PDB entry 9JWD | X-ray diffraction, 2.22 A resolution | chain A

== Chain A ==
Protein: Ribonuclease pancreatic
Organism: Bos taurus
Notes: EC 3.1.27.5
UniProtKB: P61823 (RNAS1_BOVIN); residues 1-124 here correspond to UniProt positions 27-150 (UniProt number = residue number + 26)
Sequence (124 residues; each row starts with the number of its first residue):
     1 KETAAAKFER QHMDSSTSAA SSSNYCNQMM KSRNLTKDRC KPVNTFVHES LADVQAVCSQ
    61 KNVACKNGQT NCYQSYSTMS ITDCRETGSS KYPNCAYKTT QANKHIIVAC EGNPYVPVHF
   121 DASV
Curated features (UniProtKB/Swiss-Prot):
  - active site: His-12 (Proton acceptor), His-119 (Proton donor)
  - binding site (substrate): Lys-7, Arg-10, Lys-41 to Thr-45, Lys-66, Arg-85
  - glycosylation: Lys-1 (N-linked (Glc) (glycation) lysine), Lys-7 (N-linked (Glc) (glycation) lysine), Asn-34 (N-linked (GlcNAc...) asparagine), Lys-37 (N-linked (Glc) (glycation) lysine), Lys-41 (N-linked (Glc) (glycation) lysine)
Cystine bridges: Cys-26/Cys-84, Cys-40/Cys-95, Cys-58/Cys-110, Cys-65/Cys-72

== Overview ==
Curated annotation (UniProt) lists active-site residues His-12 and His-119 and 9 substrate-binding residues.
Chain A is Ribonuclease pancreatic (Bos taurus); the structure, Crystal structure of RNAs A treated with
sodium cyanide, was determined by X-ray diffraction, deposited together with 9JWH.
